Entry 8VOM (X-ray diffraction, 1.25 A resolution); this record covers chains B and C of the 3 polymer chains in the assembly.

[Chain B (and C)]
Molecule: Spike protein
Source organism: Bacteriophage P2
Notes: chain C of this document is another copy of the same molecule, construct and numbering; everything in this record applies to it too
UniProt: P31340 (SPIKE_BPP2); numbering as in UniProt (aligned over 98-211)
Amino-acid sequence (118 residues; numbered 94 to 211; the number before each row is that of its first residue):
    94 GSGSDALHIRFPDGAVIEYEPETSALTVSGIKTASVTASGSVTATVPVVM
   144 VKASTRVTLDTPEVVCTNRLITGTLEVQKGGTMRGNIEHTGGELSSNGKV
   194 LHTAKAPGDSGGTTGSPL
Not modelled in the structure: 94-96, 195-211 (chain C: 195-211)
Construct notes: expression tag (94-97); engineered mutation Ala197 (His in P31340), Ala199 (His in P31340)
Residues lining bound ligands: phosphatidylethanolamine (PTY): Ser97, Leu100, Ile102, Ile110, Leu119, Val121, Ala127, Val129, Val135, Val142, Val144
UniProt features mapped onto this chain:
  - binding site (Ca(2+)): Asp202, Ser203
What the authors report for this chain:
  - mutagenesis - H197A/H199A: unchanged localization

[Chain B / chain C interface]
Contacting residue pairs - 182 pairs, chain B then chain C:
  His101(B) - Asp98(C)
  Ile102(B) - Asp98(C)
  Arg103(B) - Gly96(C)
  Arg103(B) - Ser97(C)  hydrogen bond (backbone-backbone)
  Arg103(B) - Asp98(C)  hydrogen bond (backbone-side chain)
  Phe104(B) - Ser95(C)
  Phe104(B) - Gly96(C)
  Phe104(B) - Asp98(C)
  Phe104(B) - Ala99(C)
  Phe104(B) - Leu100(C)
  Phe104(B) - Tyr112(C)  hydrophobic
  Pro105(B) - Ser95(C)
  Pro105(B) - Gly96(C)
  Pro105(B) - Asp98(C)
  Asp106(B) - Tyr112(C)  hydrogen bond
  Asp106(B) - Pro114(C)
  Asp106(B) - Ser117(C)  hydrogen bond
  Gly107(B) - Ser95(C)
  Ala108(B) - Tyr112(C)
  Gly123(B) - Tyr112(C)
  Ile124(B) - Tyr112(C)  hydrophobic
  Ile124(B) - Ser117(C)
  Lys125(B) - Thr116(C)
  Lys125(B) - Ser117(C)  hydrogen bond (backbone-backbone)
  Thr126(B) - Ser117(C)  hydrogen bond (backbone-backbone)
  Thr126(B) - Ala118(C)
  Thr126(B) - Leu119(C)  hydrogen bond (backbone-backbone)
  Ala127(B) - Leu119(C)
  Ser128(B) - Leu119(C)  hydrogen bond (backbone-backbone)
  Ser128(B) - Thr120(C)
  Ser128(B) - Val121(C)  hydrogen bond (backbone-backbone)
  Val129(B) - Val121(C)
  Thr130(B) - Val121(C)  hydrogen bond (backbone-backbone)
  Thr130(B) - Ser122(C)
  Thr130(B) - Gly123(C)
  Thr130(B) - Ile124(C)
  Ala131(B) - Ile124(C)
  Ala131(B) - Lys125(C)
  Ser132(B) - Ile124(C)  hydrogen bond (backbone-backbone)
  Ser132(B) - Lys125(C)
  Gly133(B) - Lys125(C)  hydrogen bond (backbone-backbone)
  Ser134(B) - Lys125(C)  hydrogen bond (backbone-backbone)
  Ser134(B) - Thr126(C)
  Ser134(B) - Ala127(C)  hydrogen bond (backbone-backbone)
  Val135(B) - Ala127(C)
  Thr136(B) - Ala127(C)  hydrogen bond (backbone-backbone)
  Thr136(B) - Ser128(C)
  Thr136(B) - Val129(C)  hydrogen bond (backbone-backbone)
  Ala137(B) - Val129(C)
  Thr138(B) - Val129(C)  hydrogen bond (backbone-backbone)
  Thr138(B) - Thr130(C)
  Thr138(B) - Ala131(C)  hydrogen bond (backbone-backbone)
  Val139(B) - Ala131(C)
  Val139(B) - Gly133(C)
  Val139(B) - Ser134(C)
  Val139(B) - Val135(C)  hydrophobic
  Pro140(B) - Ala131(C)
  Pro140(B) - Ser132(C)
  Pro140(B) - Gly133(C)
  Val141(B) - Gly133(C)  hydrogen bond (backbone-backbone)
  Val141(B) - Ser134(C)
  Val141(B) - Val135(C)  hydrogen bond (backbone-backbone)
  Val142(B) - Val135(C)
  Met143(B) - Val135(C)  hydrogen bond (backbone-backbone)
  Met143(B) - Thr136(C)
  Met143(B) - Ala137(C)  hydrogen bond (backbone-backbone)
  Val144(B) - Ala137(C)
  Val144(B) - Val142(C)  hydrophobic
  Lys145(B) - Ala137(C)  hydrogen bond (backbone-backbone)
  Lys145(B) - Thr138(C)
  Lys145(B) - Val139(C)  hydrogen bond (backbone-backbone)
  Ala146(B) - Val139(C)
  Ala146(B) - Pro140(C)
  Ser147(B) - Val139(C)
  Ser147(B) - Pro140(C)
  Thr148(B) - Pro140(C)  hydrogen bond (backbone-backbone)
  Arg149(B) - Pro140(C)  hydrogen bond (backbone-backbone)
  Arg149(B) - Val141(C)
  Arg149(B) - Val142(C)  hydrogen bond (backbone-backbone)
  Val150(B) - Val142(C)
  Thr151(B) - Val142(C)  hydrogen bond (backbone-backbone)
  Thr151(B) - Met143(C)
  Thr151(B) - Val144(C)  hydrogen bond (backbone-backbone)
  Leu152(B) - Val144(C)
  Asp153(B) - Met143(C)
  Asp153(B) - Val144(C)  hydrogen bond (backbone-backbone)
  Asp153(B) - Lys145(C)  salt bridge
  Asp153(B) - Ala146(C)  hydrogen bond (backbone-backbone)
  Thr154(B) - Ala146(C)  hydrogen bond (side chain-backbone)
  Thr154(B) - Thr148(C)
  Thr154(B) - Arg149(C)  hydrogen bond (side chain-backbone)
  Thr154(B) - Val150(C)
  Pro155(B) - Ala146(C)
  Pro155(B) - Ser147(C)
  Pro155(B) - Thr148(C)
  Glu156(B) - Arg149(C)  salt bridge
  Glu156(B) - Val150(C)  hydrogen bond (backbone-backbone)
  Val157(B) - Val150(C)
  Val158(B) - Arg149(C)
  Val158(B) - Val150(C)  hydrogen bond (backbone-backbone)
  Val158(B) - Thr151(C)
  Val158(B) - Leu152(C)  hydrogen bond (backbone-backbone)
  Cys159(B) - Leu152(C)
  Cys159(B) - Val157(C)  hydrophobic
  Thr160(B) - Leu152(C)  hydrogen bond (backbone-backbone)
  Thr160(B) - Asp153(C)  hydrogen bond
  Thr160(B) - Thr154(C)  hydrogen bond (side chain-backbone)
  Asn161(B) - Thr154(C)
  Asn161(B) - Pro155(C)
  Arg162(B) - Pro155(C)  hydrogen bond (backbone-backbone)
  Arg162(B) - Glu156(C)  salt bridge
  Arg162(B) - Val157(C)  hydrogen bond (backbone-backbone)
  Leu163(B) - Val157(C)
  Leu163(B) - Leu163(C)  hydrophobic
  Ile164(B) - Glu156(C)
  Ile164(B) - Val157(C)  hydrogen bond (backbone-backbone)
  Ile164(B) - Val158(C)
  Ile164(B) - Cys159(C)  hydrogen bond (backbone-backbone)
  Thr165(B) - Cys159(C)
  Thr165(B) - Asn161(C)  hydrogen bond (side chain-backbone)
  Thr165(B) - Arg162(C)
  Thr165(B) - Leu163(C)
  Gly166(B) - Cys159(C)  hydrogen bond (backbone-backbone)
  Gly166(B) - Asn161(C)  hydrogen bond (backbone-backbone)
  Thr167(B) - Asn161(C)  hydrogen bond (backbone-backbone)
  Thr167(B) - Arg162(C)  hydrogen bond
  Thr167(B) - Leu163(C)  hydrogen bond (backbone-backbone)
  Leu168(B) - Leu163(C)
  Glu169(B) - Arg162(C)  salt bridge
  Glu169(B) - Leu163(C)  hydrogen bond (backbone-backbone)
  Glu169(B) - Ile164(C)
  Glu169(B) - Thr165(C)  hydrogen bond (backbone-backbone)
  Val170(B) - Thr165(C)
  Val170(B) - Gly166(C)
  Val170(B) - Leu168(C)  hydrophobic
  Gln171(B) - Ile164(C)
  Gln171(B) - Thr165(C)  hydrogen bond (backbone-backbone)
  Gln171(B) - Gly166(C)  hydrogen bond (backbone-backbone)
  Lys172(B) - Gly166(C)  hydrogen bond (backbone-backbone)
  Lys172(B) - Thr167(C)
  Gly173(B) - Gly166(C)
  Gly173(B) - Thr167(C)
  Gly173(B) - Leu168(C)  hydrogen bond (backbone-backbone)
  Gly174(B) - Leu168(C)
  Thr175(B) - Leu168(C)  hydrogen bond (backbone-backbone)
  Thr175(B) - Glu169(C)
  Thr175(B) - Val170(C)  hydrogen bond (backbone-backbone)
  Met176(B) - Val170(C)
  Met176(B) - Met176(C)  hydrophobic
  Arg177(B) - Glu169(C)  salt bridge
  Arg177(B) - Val170(C)  hydrogen bond (backbone-backbone)
  Arg177(B) - Gln171(C)
  Arg177(B) - Lys172(C)
  Arg177(B) - Gly173(C)  hydrogen bond (backbone-backbone)
  Asn179(B) - Gly173(C)
  Asn179(B) - Gly174(C)  hydrogen bond (backbone-backbone)
  Ile180(B) - Gly173(C)
  Ile180(B) - Gly174(C)
  Glu181(B) - Gly174(C)  hydrogen bond (backbone-backbone)
  Glu181(B) - Thr175(C)
  Glu181(B) - Met176(C)  hydrogen bond (backbone-backbone)
  His182(B) - Met176(C)
  His182(B) - Gly178(C)  hydrogen bond (side chain-backbone)
  His182(B) - Ile180(C)
  Thr183(B) - Met176(C)  hydrogen bond (backbone-backbone)
  Thr183(B) - Arg177(C)  hydrogen bond
  Thr183(B) - Gly178(C)  hydrogen bond (backbone-backbone)
  Gly184(B) - Gly178(C)  hydrogen bond (backbone-backbone)
  Gly185(B) - Gly178(C)
  Gly185(B) - Asn179(C)
  Glu186(B) - Gly178(C)
  Glu186(B) - Asn179(C)  hydrogen bond (backbone-side chain)
  Glu186(B) - Ile180(C)  hydrogen bond (backbone-backbone)
  Leu187(B) - Ile180(C)
  Ser188(B) - Ile180(C)  hydrogen bond (backbone-backbone)
  Ser188(B) - Glu181(C)
  Ser188(B) - His182(C)  hydrogen bond (backbone-backbone)
  Ser189(B) - His182(C)  hydrogen bond
  Asn190(B) - His182(C)  hydrogen bond (backbone-backbone)
  Asn190(B) - Thr183(C)
  Asn190(B) - Gly184(C)  hydrogen bond (side chain-backbone)
  Asn190(B) - Gly185(C)  hydrogen bond (side chain-backbone)
Interface residues without a listed pair, chain B (80 interface residues in all): Ile110, Val121, Gly178, Gly191, Leu194
Interface residues without a listed pair, chain C (79 interface residues in all): Leu187, Leu194

[In short]
80 residues of chain B face 79 of chain C across their interface; the contacts include 75 hydrogen bonds and 5
salt bridges. Polar pairs include Asp153(B)-Lys145(C), Glu156(B)-Arg149(C) and Arg162(B)-Glu156(C). Bound to
chain B: phosphatidylethanolamine. UniProt lists Ca2+-binding residues Asp202(B) and Ser203(B) on chain B.
From the paper: H197A/H199A of chain B leave localization unchanged.
Both chains are Spike protein (Bacteriophage P2). Entry 8VOM (Double alanine Apex domain mutant of
bacteriophage P2 central spike protein, membrane-piercing module) was determined by X-ray diffraction,
deposited together with 8VOL and 8VON.
